Entry 2HVI (X-ray diffraction, 1.98 A resolution); this record covers chains C and A of the 3 polymer chains in the assembly.

[Chain C]
Molecule: 13-nt DNA strand
Sequence (13 nucleotides; row label = number of the first residue in the row; numbering starts at 0):
     0 CATGCGAGTC AGG
Unresolved in the structure: 0

[Chain A]
Protein: DNA Polymerase I
From: Geobacillus stearothermophilus
Notes: EC 2.7.7.7; fragment: residues 299-876 (analogous to E Coli Klenow Fragment)
UniProtKB: Q5KWC1 (Q5KWC1_GEOKA); residues 298-876 here correspond to UniProt positions 300-878 (UniProt number = residue number + 2)
Sequence (580 residues; each row starts with the number of its first residue):
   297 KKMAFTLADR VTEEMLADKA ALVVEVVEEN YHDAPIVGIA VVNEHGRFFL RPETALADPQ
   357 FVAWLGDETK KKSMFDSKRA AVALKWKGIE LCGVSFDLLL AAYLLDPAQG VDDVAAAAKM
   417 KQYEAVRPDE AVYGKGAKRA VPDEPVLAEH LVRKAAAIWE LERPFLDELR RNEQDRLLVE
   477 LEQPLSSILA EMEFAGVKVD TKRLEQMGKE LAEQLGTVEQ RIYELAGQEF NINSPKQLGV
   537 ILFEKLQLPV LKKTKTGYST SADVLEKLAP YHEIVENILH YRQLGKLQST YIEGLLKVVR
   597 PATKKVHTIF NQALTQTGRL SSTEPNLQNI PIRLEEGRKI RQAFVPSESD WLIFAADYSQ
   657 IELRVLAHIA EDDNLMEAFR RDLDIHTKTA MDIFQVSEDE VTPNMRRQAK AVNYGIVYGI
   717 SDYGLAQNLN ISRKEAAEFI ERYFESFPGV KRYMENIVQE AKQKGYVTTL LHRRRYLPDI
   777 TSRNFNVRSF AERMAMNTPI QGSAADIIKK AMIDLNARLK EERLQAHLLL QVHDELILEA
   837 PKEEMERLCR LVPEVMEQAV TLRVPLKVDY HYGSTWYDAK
Bound ions: Mg2+: Asp-653, Tyr-654, Asp-830 (together with 2',3'-dideoxycytidine 5'-triphosphate)
Residues lining bound ligands:
  - 2',3'-dideoxycytidine 5'-triphosphate (DCT), molecule 1: Glu-469, Gln-470, Asp-471, Arg-472, Leu-473, Leu-766, Leu-767, His-768
  - 2',3'-dideoxycytidine 5'-triphosphate (DCT), molecule 2: Arg-615, Asp-653, Tyr-654, Ser-655, Gln-656, Ile-657, Glu-658, His-682, Arg-702, Lys-706, Ala-707, Tyr-710, Tyr-714, Asp-830

[Chain C / chain A interface]
Residue-residue contacts - 50 pairs, chain C then chain A:
  DA1(C) / Phe-781(A)  base contact
  DA1(C) / Asn-782(A)  sugar contact
  DT2(C) / Ser-717(A)  hydrogen bond to the base
  DT2(C) / Tyr-719(A)  base contact
  DT2(C) / Arg-729(A)  base contact
  DT2(C) / Phe-786(A)  phosphate contact
  DG3(C) / Ala-707(A)  base contact
  DG3(C) / Tyr-710(A)  base contact
  DG3(C) / Gly-711(A)  base contact
  DG3(C) / Tyr-714(A)  base contact
  DG3(C) / Gly-715(A)  sugar contact
  DG3(C) / Ile-716(A)  sugar contact
  DG3(C) / Ser-717(A)  hydrogen bond to the phosphate
  DG3(C) / Gly-720(A)  hydrogen bond to the phosphate
  DG3(C) / Arg-789(A)  hydrogen bond to the phosphate
  DG3(C) / Asn-793(A)  base contact
  DC4(C) / Phe-786(A)  phosphate contact
  DC4(C) / Arg-789(A)  salt bridge to the phosphate
  DC4(C) / Asn-793(A)  sugar contact
  DC4(C) / Gln-797(A)  hydrogen bond to the base
  DG5(C) / Gln-612(A)  phosphate contact
  DG5(C) / Thr-613(A)  sugar contact
  DG5(C) / Arg-615(A)  base contact
  DG5(C) / Arg-771(A)  salt bridge to the phosphate
  DG5(C) / Met-790(A)  phosphate contact
  DG5(C) / Gln-797(A)  hydrogen bond to the sugar
  DA6(C) / Leu-610(A)  phosphate contact
  DA6(C) / Thr-611(A)  phosphate contact
  DA6(C) / Gln-612(A)  hydrogen bond to the phosphate
  DA6(C) / Ser-617(A)  phosphate contact
  DG7(C) / Lys-582(A)  base contact
  DG7(C) / Leu-610(A)  phosphate contact
  DG7(C) / Ser-617(A)  hydrogen bond to the phosphate
  DG7(C) / Ser-618(A)  sugar contact
  DG7(C) / Thr-619(A)  phosphate contact
  DG7(C) / Asn-622(A)  hydrogen bond to the sugar
  DG7(C) / Asn-625(A)  base contact
  DT8(C) / Lys-582(A)  hydrogen bond to the base
  DT8(C) / Thr-619(A)  phosphate contact
  DT8(C) / Glu-620(A)  hydrogen bond to the phosphate
  DC9(C) / Lys-582(A)  sugar contact
  DC9(C) / Ser-585(A)  phosphate contact
  DC9(C) / Thr-586(A)  sugar contact
  DC9(C) / Gly-590(A)  phosphate contact
  DG11(C) / Asn-527(A)  hydrogen bond to the phosphate
  DG11(C) / Asn-529(A)  sugar contact
  DG11(C) / Ser-530(A)  hydrogen bond to the phosphate
  DG12(C) / Ser-530(A)  hydrogen bond to the phosphate
  DG12(C) / Lys-532(A)  phosphate contact
  DG12(C) / Gln-533(A)  hydrogen bond to the phosphate
Interface residues without a listed pair, chain C (12 interface residues in all): DA10
Interface residues without a listed pair, chain A (39 interface residues in all): His-829

[In short]
The interface between chain C and chain A involves 12 residues on one side and 39 on the other; the contacts
include 15 hydrogen bonds and 2 salt bridges. Among the polar pairs are DT2(C)/Ser-717(A), DC4(C)/Gln-797(A)
and DT8(C)/Lys-582(A). Chain A binds 2',3'-dideoxycytidine 5'-triphosphate.
Chain C is a 13-nt DNA strand and chain A is DNA Polymerase I (Geobacillus stearothermophilus); the structure,
ddCTP:G pair in the polymerase active site (0 position), was determined by X-ray diffraction, deposited
together with 2HHQ, 2HHS, 2HHT, 2HHU, 2HHV, 2HHW and 3 further entries.
